PDB entry 5QQO | X-ray diffraction, 2.00 A resolution | chains A and H

[Chain A]
Molecule: Coagulation factor XI
From: Homo sapiens
Notes: EC 3.4.21.27; fragment: coagulation factor xi, heavy chain
UniProt: P03951 (FA11_HUMAN); the construct lacks a stretch of the UniProt sequence and is renumbered around it, so the offset changes along the chain: 16-36 = UniProt 388-408; 37-58 = UniProt 411-432; 59-65 = UniProt 435-441; 66-143 = UniProt 444-521; 3 more segments
Chain sequence (244 residues; row label = number of the first residue in the row; note: 1 number in that range is skipped by the numbering (no residue carries it; nothing is unmodelled there); a row labelled like 36A-36B holds insertion residues (36A, then the next letters in order)):
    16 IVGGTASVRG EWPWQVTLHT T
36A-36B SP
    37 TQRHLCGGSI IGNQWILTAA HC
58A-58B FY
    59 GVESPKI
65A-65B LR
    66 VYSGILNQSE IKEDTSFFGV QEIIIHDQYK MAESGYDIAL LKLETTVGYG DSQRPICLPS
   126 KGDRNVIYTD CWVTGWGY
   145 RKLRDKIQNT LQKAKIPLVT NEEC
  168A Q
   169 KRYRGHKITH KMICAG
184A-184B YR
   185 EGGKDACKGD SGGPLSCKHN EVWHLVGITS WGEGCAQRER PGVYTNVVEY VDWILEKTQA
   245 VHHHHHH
Unresolved in the structure: 246-251
Sequence notes: conflict Gly113 (Asn491 in P03951), Gly115 (Thr493 in P03951); expression tag (246-251)
Curated features (UniProtKB/Swiss-Prot):
  - active site (Charge relay system): His57, Asp102, Ser195
  - binding site (heparin): Lys169 to Arg172
  - glycosylation: Asn72 (N-linked (GlcNAc...) (complex) asparagine)
Disulfides: Cys42-Cys58, Cys136-Cys201, Cys168-Cys182, Cys191-Cys219
Small-molecule neighbours: NRJ (methyl [(5E,8S)-8-[(6R)-6-(3-chlorophenyl)-2-oxo-1,3-oxazinan-3-yl]-2-oxo-1,3,4,7,8,10-hexahydro-2H-12,9-(azeno)-1,10-benzodiazacyclotetradecin-15-yl]carbamate): Arg39, His40, Leu41, Cys42, His57, Cys58, Tyr143, Ile151, Asp189, Ala190, Cys191, Lys192, Gly193, Asp194, Ser195, Thr213, Ser214, Trp215, Gly216, Gly218, Cys219, Gly226, Val227, Tyr228

[Chain H]
Molecule: Met-asp-asp-asp-asp-lys-met-asp-asn-glu-cys-thr-thr-lys-ile-lys-pro-arg
Chain sequence (18 residues; each row starts with the number of its first residue):
   352 MDDDDKMDNE CTTKIKPR
Unresolved in the structure: 352-361, 369

[Chain A / chain H interface]
Contacting residue pairs - 16 pairs, chain A then chain H:
  Ile47(A) with Ile366(H)
  Asn49(A) with Pro368(H)
  Cys122(A) with Cys362(H), disulfide
  Leu123(A) with Thr364(H); Ile366(H), hydrophobic
  Pro124(A) with Thr364(H), hydrogen bond (backbone-side chain)
  Ser125(A) with Thr363(H); Thr364(H)
  Val235(A) with Thr364(H)
  Leu239(A) with Lys365(H); Ile366(H), hydrophobic
  Thr242(A) with Ile366(H); Lys367(H)
  Gln243(A) with Ile366(H); Lys367(H), hydrogen bond (side chain-backbone)
  Ala244(A) with Lys367(H), hydrogen bond (backbone-side chain)
Other interface residues (no listed pair), chain A (15 interface residues in all): Gly48, Gln50, Trp51, Ile238
Cross-chain cystine bridges: Cys122(A)-Cys362(H)

[Summary]
The interface between chain A and chain H involves 15 residues on one side and 7 on the other, with 1
disulfide bond and 3 hydrogen bonds. Among the polar pairs are Pro124(A)-Thr364(H), Gln243(A)-Lys367(H) and
Ala244(A)-Lys367(H). Ligands of chain A: compound NRJ.
Chain A is Coagulation factor XI (Homo sapiens) and chain H is
Met-asp-asp-asp-asp-lys-met-asp-asn-glu-cys-thr-thr-lys-ile-lys-pro-arg; the structure, FACTOR XIA IN COMPLEX
WITH THE INHIBITOR methyl
[(5E,8S)-8-[(6R)-6-(3-chlorophenyl)-2-oxo-1,3-oxazinan-3-yl]-2-oxo-1,3,4,7,8,10-hexahydro-2H-12,9-(azeno)-1,10-benzodiazacyclotetradecin-15-yl]carbamate,
was determined by X-ray diffraction together with 5QQP from the same study.
